Entry 3F3F (X-ray diffraction, 2.90 A resolution); this record covers chains A and D of the 8 polymer chains in the assembly.

[Chain A]
Name: Nucleoporin SEH1
Organism: Saccharomyces cerevisiae
Reference sequence: P53011 (SEH1_YEAST); residue numbers follow UniProt; this construct covers 1-349
Chain sequence (351 residues; row label = number of the first residue in the row; numbering starts at 0):
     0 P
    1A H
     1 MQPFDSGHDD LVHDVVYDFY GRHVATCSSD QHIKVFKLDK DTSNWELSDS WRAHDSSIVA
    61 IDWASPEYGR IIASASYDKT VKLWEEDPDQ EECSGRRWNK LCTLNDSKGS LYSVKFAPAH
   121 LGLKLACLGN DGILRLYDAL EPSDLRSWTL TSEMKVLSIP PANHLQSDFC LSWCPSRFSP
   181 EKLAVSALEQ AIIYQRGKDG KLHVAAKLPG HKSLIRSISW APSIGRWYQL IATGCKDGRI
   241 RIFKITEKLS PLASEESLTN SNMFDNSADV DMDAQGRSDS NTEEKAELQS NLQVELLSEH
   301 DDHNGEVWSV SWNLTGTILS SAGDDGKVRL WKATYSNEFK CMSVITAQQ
Not modelled in the structure: 0, 249-287, 347-349
Sequence notes: expression tag (0, 1A)
Curated features (UniProtKB/Swiss-Prot):
  - modified residue: Ser257 (Phosphoserine)

[Chain D]
Name: Nucleoporin NUP85
Organism: Saccharomyces cerevisiae
Reference sequence: P46673 (NUP85_YEAST); residue numbers follow UniProt; this construct covers 1-570
Chain sequence (570 residues; each row starts with the number of its first residue):
     1 MTIDDSNRLL MDVDQFDFLD DGTAQLSNNK TDEEEQLYKR DPVSGAILVP MTVNDQPIEK
    61 NGDKMPLKFK LGPLSYQNMA FITAKDKYKL YPVRIPRLDT SKEFSAYVSG LFEIYRDLGD
   121 DRVFNVPTIG VVNSNFAKEH NATVNLAMEA ILNELEVFIG RVKDQDGRVN RFYELEESLT
   181 VLNCLRTMYF ILDGQDVEEN RSEFIESLLN WINRSDGEPD EEYIEQVFSV KDSTAGKKVF
   241 ETQYFWKLLN QLVLRGLLSQ AIGCIERSDL LPYLSDTCAV SFDAVSDSIE LLKQYPKDSS
   301 STFREWKNLV LKLSQAFGSS ATDISGELRD YIEDFLLVIG GNQRKILQYS RTWYESFCGF
   361 LLYYIPSLEL SAEYLQMSLE ANVVDITNDW EQPCVDIISG KIHSILPVME SLDSCTAAFT
   421 AMICEAKGLI ENIFEGEKNS DDYSNEDNEM LEDLFSYRNG MASYMLNSFA FELCSLGDKE
   481 LWPVAIGLIA LSATGTRSAK KMVIAELLPH YPFVTNDDIE WMLSICVEWR LPEIAKEIYT
   541 TLGNQMLSAH NIIESIANFS RAGKYELVKS
Not modelled in the structure: 1-43, 127-132, 442-446, 550-570

[Chain A / chain D interface]
Contacting residue pairs (33):
  Ala206(A) with Gln315(D)
  Lys207(A) with Gln315(D), hydrogen bond (backbone-side chain); Ser319(D)
  Pro209(A) with Gln315(D); Gly318(D); Ser319(D)
  Gly210(A) with Gly318(D)
  Lys212(A) with Asp330(D), salt bridge
  Lys248(A) with Arg304(D)
  Gln293(A) with Asn308(D), hydrogen bond; Leu311(D)
  Val294(A) with Leu311(D); Gln315(D)
  Glu295(A) with Lys307(D), salt bridge; Leu311(D)
  Leu296(A) with Asn342(D), hydrogen bond (backbone-side chain)
  Leu297(A) with Asn342(D), hydrogen bond (backbone-side chain)
  Glu299(A) with Arg344(D); Lys345(D), salt bridge
  His300(A) with Arg344(D)
  Thr334(A) with Glu373(D)
  Tyr335(A) with Glu369(D), hydrogen bond; Leu370(D); Glu373(D)
  Ser336(A) with Gln343(D), hydrogen bond (backbone-side chain); Tyr364(D), hydrogen bond (backbone-side chain); Leu370(D); Glu373(D); Met377(D)
  Asn337(A) with Tyr364(D)
  Glu338(A) with Gln343(D); Arg344(D); Met377(D)
Other interface residues (no listed pair), chain A (21 interface residues in all): Gln190, Leu288, Lys340
Other interface residues (no listed pair), chain D (22 interface residues in all): Glu305, Lys312, Ser314, Glu333, Glu380

[Overview]
21 residues of chain A and 22 residues of chain D are in contact; the contacts include 7 hydrogen bonds and 3
salt bridges. Polar contacts include Lys212(A)-Asp330(D), Glu295(A)-Lys307(D) and Glu299(A)-Lys345(D).
Chain A is Nucleoporin SEH1 and chain D is Nucleoporin NUP85, both from Saccharomyces cerevisiae; the
structure, Crystal structure of the nucleoporin pair Nup85-Seh1, space group P21, was determined by X-ray
diffraction (same publication as 3F3G and 3F3P).
